PDB entry 9C96 | electron microscopy, 3.00 A resolution | chains A and D of the 4 polymer chains in the assembly

== Chain A ==
Name: MHC class I antigen
From: Homo sapiens
Reference sequence: Q8WLS4 (Q8WLS4_HUMAN); residues 1-276 here correspond to UniProt positions 25-300 (UniProt number = residue number + 24)
Sequence (277 residues; numbered 0 to 276; the number before each row is that of its first residue; numbering starts at 0):
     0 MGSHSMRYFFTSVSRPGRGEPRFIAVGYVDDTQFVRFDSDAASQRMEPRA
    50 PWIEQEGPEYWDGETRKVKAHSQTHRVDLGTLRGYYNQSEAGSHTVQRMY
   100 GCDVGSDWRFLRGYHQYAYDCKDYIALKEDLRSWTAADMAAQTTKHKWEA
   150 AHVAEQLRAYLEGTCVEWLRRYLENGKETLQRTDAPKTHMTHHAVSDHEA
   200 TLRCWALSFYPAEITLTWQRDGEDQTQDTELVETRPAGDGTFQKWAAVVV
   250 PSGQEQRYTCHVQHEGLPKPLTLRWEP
Not modelled in the structure: 0-2, 79-91, 252-254, 275-276
Sequence notes: initiating methionine (0); engineered mutation C120 (Gly144 in Q8WLS4)
Cystine bridges: C101-C164, C203-C259
From the paper describing this entry:
  - conformationally variable residues (helix shift, order/disorder transition): I23, V34, S71 to G91, A117, A125, L126, E148 to H151
  - binding site for Lys-ile-leu-gly-phe-val (chain D): Y7, F9, E63, K66, H70, Y99, L156, Y159, W167, Y171

== Chain D ==
Name: Lys-ile-leu-gly-phe-val
Sequence (7 residues; each row starts with the number of its first residue):
     1 KILGFVF
Not modelled in the structure: 7

== Chain A / chain D interface ==
Residue-residue contacts (21; chain A residue first):
  Y7(A) - K1(D)  hydrogen bond (side chain-backbone)
  Y7(A) - I2(D)  hydrophobic
  F9(A) - I2(D)  hydrophobic
  Y59(A) - K1(D)
  E63(A) - K1(D)  salt bridge
  E63(A) - I2(D)  hydrogen bond (side chain-backbone)
  K66(A) - K1(D)
  K66(A) - I2(D)  hydrogen bond (side chain-backbone)
  K66(A) - G4(D)
  H70(A) - I2(D)
  H70(A) - L3(D)
  H70(A) - F5(D)
  R97(A) - L3(D)
  Y99(A) - I2(D)
  Y99(A) - L3(D)  hydrogen bond (side chain-backbone)
  Q155(A) - F5(D)
  Y159(A) - K1(D)  hydrogen bond (side chain-backbone)
  Y159(A) - I2(D)
  Y159(A) - L3(D)  hydrophobic
  W167(A) - K1(D)
  Y171(A) - K1(D)  hydrogen bond (side chain-backbone)
Also at the interface, not in a pair above, chain A (15 interface residues in all): M5, V67, L156

== In short ==
15 residues of chain A and 5 residues of chain D are in contact; the contacts include 6 hydrogen bonds and 1
salt bridge. Polar contacts include E63(A)-K1(D), Y7(A)-K1(D) and E63(A)-I2(D). From the paper: a binding site
for Lys-ile-leu-gly-phe-val (chain D) at Y7(A), F9(A) and E63(A) among others; conformational variability at
I23(A), V34(A) and S71(A) among others.
Chain A is MHC class I antigen (Homo sapiens) and chain D is Lys-ile-leu-gly-phe-val; the structure, Cryo-EM
structure of TAP binding protein related (TAPBPR) in complex with HLA-A*02:01 bound to a suboptimal ..., was
determined by electron microscopy.
